Entry 8GIM (X-ray diffraction, 2.63 A resolution); this record covers chains A and F of the 6 polymer chains in the assembly.

# Chain A
Protein: Cyclic GMP-AMP synthase
Source organism: Mus musculus
Notes: EC 2.7.7.86; fragment: catalytic domain, residues 147-507
Reference sequence: Q8C6L5 (CGAS_MOUSE); numbering as in UniProt (aligned over 147-507)
Amino-acid sequence (364 residues; numbered 144 to 507; the number before each row is that of its first residue):
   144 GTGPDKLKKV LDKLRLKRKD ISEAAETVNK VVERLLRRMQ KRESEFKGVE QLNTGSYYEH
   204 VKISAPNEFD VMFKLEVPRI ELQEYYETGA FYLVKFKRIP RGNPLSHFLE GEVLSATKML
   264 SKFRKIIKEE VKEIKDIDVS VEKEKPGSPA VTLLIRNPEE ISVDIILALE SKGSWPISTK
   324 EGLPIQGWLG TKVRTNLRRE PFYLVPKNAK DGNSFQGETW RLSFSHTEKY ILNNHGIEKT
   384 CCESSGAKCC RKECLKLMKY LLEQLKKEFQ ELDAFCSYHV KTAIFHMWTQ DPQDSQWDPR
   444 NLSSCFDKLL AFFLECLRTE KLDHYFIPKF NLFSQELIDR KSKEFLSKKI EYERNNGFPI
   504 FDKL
Disordered / not traced: 144-147, 243-245, 507
Construct notes: expression tag (144-146)
Bound ions: Mg2+ site 1: Glu-211, Asp-213, Asp-307 (together with ATP); Mg2+ site 2: Glu-211, Asp-213 (together with ATP); Zn2+: His-378, Cys-384, Cys-385, Cys-392
Ligand contacts: ATP (adenosine-5'-triphosphate): Gly-198, Ser-199, Glu-202, Lys-205, Glu-211, Asp-213, Asp-307, Arg-364, Ser-368, Glu-371, Lys-402, Ser-420, Tyr-421, Lys-424, His-467
UniProt features mapped onto this chain:
  - region: Lys-372 to Lys-395 (DNA-binding)
  - motif: Leu-154 to Leu-159 (Nuclear export signal), Asp-281 to Ser-291 (Nuclear localization signal)
  - binding site (GTP): Thr-197, Asp-307, Arg-364 to Glu-371
  - binding site (ATP): Ser-199, Glu-371, Lys-402, Ser-420 to Lys-424
  - binding site (Mg(2+)): Glu-211, Asp-213, Asp-307
  - binding site (2',3'-cGAMP): Asp-213, Gly-290, Asp-307, Lys-350, Arg-364 to Ser-366
  - binding site (Zn(2+)): His-378, Cys-384, Cys-385, Cys-392
  - site: Arg-241 (Arginine-anchor), Asp-307, Ile-308 (Cleavage)
  - modified residue: Lys-156 (N6-lactoyllysine), Glu-176 (PolyADP-ribosyl glutamic acid), Ser-199 (Phosphoserine), Tyr-201 (Phosphotyrosine), Glu-272 (5-glutamyl polyglutamate), Ser-291 (Phosphoserine), Glu-302 (5-glutamyl glutamate), Lys-372 (N6-acetyllysine), Lys-382 (N6-acetyllysine), Lys-402 (N6-acetyllysine), Ser-420 (Phosphoserine), Lys-491 (N6-methyllysine)
  - lipidation (S-palmitoyl cysteine): Cys-392, Cys-393, Cys-459
  - cross-link (Glycyl lysine isopeptide (Lys-Gly)): Lys-217 (interchain with G-Cter in SUMO), Lys-271 (interchain with G-Cter in ubiquitin), Lys-335 (interchain with G-Cter in SUMO), Lys-372 (interchain with G-Cter in SUMO), Lys-382 (interchain with G-Cter in SUMO), Lys-399 (interchain with G-Cter in ubiquitin), Lys-402 (interchain with G-Cter in ubiquitin), Lys-409 (interchain with G-Cter in ubiquitin), Lys-410 (interchain with G-Cter in ubiquitin), Lys-464 (interchain with G-Cter in SUMO)
  - mutagenesis: Lys-156 (K156Q: Mimics lactylation; knockin mice show higher mortality following HSV-1 infection), Asn-172 (N172K: Induces alteration of the DNA-binding surface and leads to decreased synthesis of cyclic GMP-AMP (cGAMP); when associated with L-180), Glu-176 (E176A: Abolished poly-ADP-ribosylation by PARP1, stimulating interferon production in knockin mice), Arg-180 (R180L: Induces alteration of the DNA-binding surface and leads to decreased synthesis of cyclic GMP-AMP (cGAMP); when associated with K-182), Gly-198 (G198A: Abolishes stimulation of interferon production; when associated with A-199), Ser-199 (S199A: Abolishes stimulation of interferon production; when associated with A-199), Tyr-201 (Y201E: Phosphomimetic mutant; reduced translocation to the nucleus following treatment with etoposide), Glu-211 to Asp-213 (Abolished nucleotidyltransferase activity. Does not affect nuclear localization and tethering to chromatin), Glu-211 (E211A: Abolishes ability to promote type-I interferon production), Asp-213 (D213A: Abolishes ability to promote type-I interferon production), Lys-217 (K217R: Reduced sumoylation), Arg-222 (R222E: Impaired tethering to chromatin, leading to constitutive activation in the absence of DNA), 31 further mutagenesis entries in UniProt
From the paper describing this entry:
  - mutagenesis - E211Q/D213N: abolished catalytic activity
  - Mg2+ coordination: Glu-211, Asp-213
  - binding site for ATP: Ser-368, Glu-371, Lys-424
  - specificity-determining residues: His-467 (proposed by the authors, not directly observed)
  - mutagenesis - R364A (33-fold), H467A: decreased catalytic activity on ATP/GTP
  - mutagenesis - H467A (2-fold): increased catalytic activity on GTP/GTP
  - specificity-determining residues: Ile-309, Arg-364
  - mutagenesis - R364A (10-fold): decreased catalytic activity on GTP/GTP
  - mutagenesis - R364A (4-fold): increased catalytic activity on ATP/ATP

# Chain F
Molecule: Palindromic DNA18
Sequence (18 nucleotides; numbered 1 to 18; the number before each row is that of its first residue):
     1 ATCTGTACAT GTACAGAT

# How chain A and chain F interact
Pairs across the interface (13; chain A residue first):
  Arg-161(A) with DT4(F), hydrogen bond to the base; DG5(F), sugar contact
  Ser-165(A) with DG5(F), hydrogen bond to the phosphate; DT6(F), hydrogen bond to the phosphate
  Ala-168(A) with DT6(F), phosphate contact; DA7(F), phosphate contact
  Asn-172(A) with DA7(F), hydrogen bond to the phosphate
  Asn-196(A) with DC8(F), hydrogen bond to the phosphate
  Tyr-200(A) with DT6(F), hydrogen bond to the phosphate; DA7(F), hydrogen bond to the phosphate
  Tyr-201(A) with DA7(F), phosphate contact; DC8(F), phosphate contact
  Lys-372(A) with DC8(F), salt bridge to the phosphate
Other interface residues (no listed pair), chain A (10 interface residues in all): Ile-164, Glu-169

# Summary
10 residues of chain A face 5 of chain F across their interface, with 7 hydrogen bonds and 1 salt bridge.
Among the polar pairs are Arg-161(A)/DT4(F), Ser-165(A)/DG5(F) and Ser-165(A)/DT6(F). From the paper: a
binding site for ATP at Ser-368(A), Glu-371(A) and Lys-424(A); R364A and H467A of chain A reduce catalytic
activity on ATP/GTP.
Chain A is Cyclic GMP-AMP synthase (Mus musculus) and chain F is Palindromic DNA18; the structure, Structure
of Ternary Complex of mouse cGAS with dsDNA and Bound ATP: with 10mM Mg2+, was determined by X-ray
diffraction, deposited together with 7UUX, 7UXW, 7UYQ, 7UYZ, 7UZR, 7V0W and 14 further entries.
